PDB entry 1CQE | X-ray diffraction, 3.10 A resolution | chains A and B

== Chain A (and B) ==
Protein: Protein (prostaglandin H2 synthase-1)
Organism: Ovis aries
Notes: EC 1.14.99.1; chain B of this document is another copy of the same molecule, construct and numbering; everything in this record applies to it too
UniProt: P05979 (PGH1_SHEEP); residue numbers follow UniProt; this construct covers 21-600
Amino-acid sequence (580 residues; numbered 21 to 600; the number before each row is that of its first residue):
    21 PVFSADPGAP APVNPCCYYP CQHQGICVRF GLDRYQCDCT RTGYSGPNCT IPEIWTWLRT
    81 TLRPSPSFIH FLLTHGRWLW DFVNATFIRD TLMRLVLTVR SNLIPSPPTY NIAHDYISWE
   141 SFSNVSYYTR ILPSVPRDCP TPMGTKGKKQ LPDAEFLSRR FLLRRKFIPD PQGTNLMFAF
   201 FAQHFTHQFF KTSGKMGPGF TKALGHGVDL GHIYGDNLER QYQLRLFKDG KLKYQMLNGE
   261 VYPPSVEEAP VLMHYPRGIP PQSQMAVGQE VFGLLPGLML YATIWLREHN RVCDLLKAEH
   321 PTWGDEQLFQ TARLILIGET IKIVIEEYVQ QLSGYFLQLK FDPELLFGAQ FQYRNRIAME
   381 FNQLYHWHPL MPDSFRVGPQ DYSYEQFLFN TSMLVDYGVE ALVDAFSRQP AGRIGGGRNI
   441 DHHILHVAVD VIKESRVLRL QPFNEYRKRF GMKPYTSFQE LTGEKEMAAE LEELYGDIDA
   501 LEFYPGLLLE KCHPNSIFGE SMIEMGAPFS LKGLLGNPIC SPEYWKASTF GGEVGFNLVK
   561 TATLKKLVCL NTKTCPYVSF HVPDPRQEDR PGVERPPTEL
Unresolved in the structure: 21-31, 584-600 (chain B: 21-30, 584-600)
Disulfides: Cys-36/Cys-47, Cys-37/Cys-159, Cys-41/Cys-57, Cys-59/Cys-69, Cys-569/Cys-575
Glycans and other covalent adducts: N-acetylglucosamine (NAG) linked to Asn-68, Asn-144, Asn-410
Metal / ion sites: heme Fe near His-388 (its only coordinating residue here)
Small-molecule neighbours:
  - flurbiprofen (FLP): Val-116, Arg-120, Val-349, Leu-352, Ser-353, Tyr-355, Leu-359, Leu-384, Tyr-385, Trp-387, Phe-518, Met-522, Ile-523, Gly-526, Ala-527, Ser-530, Leu-531
  - heme (HEM): Tyr-148, Ala-199, Ala-202, Gln-203, Thr-206, His-207, Phe-210, Lys-211, Thr-212, Leu-295, Asn-382, Tyr-385, His-386, Trp-387, His-388, Leu-390, Met-391, Leu-408, Ile-444, His-446, Val-447, Asp-450
Curated features (UniProtKB/Swiss-Prot):
  - active site: His-207 (Proton acceptor), Tyr-385 (For cyclooxygenase activity)
  - binding site (heme b): His-388
  - site: Asn-104 (Not glycosylated), Ser-530 (Aspirin-acetylated serine)
  - glycosylation (N-linked (GlcNAc...) asparagine): Asn-68, Asn-144, Asn-410
  - natural variant: Gly-164 (D164G: this construct carries the variant), Glu-520 (E520K; E520Q)
  - mutagenesis: Tyr-385 (Y385F: Abolishes cyclooxygenase activity)

== How chain A and chain B interact ==
Residue-residue contacts - 107 pairs, chain A then chain B:
  Ile-46(A) / Lys-546(B)
  Ile-46(A) / Ser-548(B)
  Val-48(A) / His-320(B)
  Val-48(A) / Ser-548(B)
  Arg-49(A) / His-320(B)  hydrogen bond (backbone-side chain)
  Arg-49(A) / Thr-322(B)
  Phe-50(A) / Glu-319(B)
  Phe-50(A) / His-320(B)
  Phe-50(A) / Gly-551(B)
  Gly-51(A) / Glu-319(B)  hydrogen bond (backbone-backbone)
  Gly-51(A) / Pro-321(B)
  Gly-51(A) / Thr-322(B)  hydrogen bond (backbone-side chain)
  Leu-52(A) / Pro-321(B)
  Asp-58(A) / Lys-546(B)
  Asp-58(A) / Ala-547(B)
  Asp-58(A) / Ser-548(B)  hydrogen bond
  Thr-60(A) / Lys-546(B)
  Arg-61(A) / Phe-367(B)
  Arg-61(A) / Pro-542(B)  hydrogen bond (side chain-backbone)
  Arg-61(A) / Trp-545(B)  hydrogen bond (side chain-backbone)
  Pro-125(A) / Glu-543(B)
  Ser-126(A) / Glu-543(B)
  Pro-127(A) / Pro-538(B)  hydrophobic
  Pro-127(A) / Ser-541(B)
  Pro-127(A) / Glu-543(B)
  Pro-127(A) / Tyr-544(B)  hydrophobic
  Pro-128(A) / Tyr-544(B)  hydrogen bond (backbone-side chain)
  Thr-129(A) / Glu-543(B)
  His-134(A) / Glu-326(B)  salt bridge
  His-134(A) / Gln-330(B)
  Tyr-136(A) / Glu-326(B)
  Tyr-136(A) / Gln-327(B)  hydrogen bond (side chain-backbone)
  Tyr-136(A) / Gln-330(B)
  Ile-137(A) / Leu-334(B)
  Ile-137(A) / Glu-543(B)
  Ile-137(A) / Tyr-544(B)  hydrophobic
  Ile-137(A) / Thr-549(B)
  Ser-138(A) / Gln-330(B)
  Trp-139(A) / Asp-229(B)
  Trp-139(A) / Leu-334(B)
  Trp-139(A) / Ile-337(B)  hydrophobic
  Trp-139(A) / Asn-537(B)
  Trp-139(A) / Pro-538(B)  hydrophobic
  Glu-140(A) / Leu-238(B)
  Glu-140(A) / Gln-330(B)
  Phe-142(A) / Pro-538(B)  hydrophobic
  Phe-142(A) / Tyr-544(B)
  Asp-229(A) / Trp-139(B)
  Leu-238(A) / Glu-140(B)
  Glu-319(A) / Phe-50(B)
  Glu-319(A) / Gly-51(B)  hydrogen bond (backbone-backbone)
  His-320(A) / Val-48(B)
  His-320(A) / Arg-49(B)  hydrogen bond (side chain-backbone)
  His-320(A) / Phe-50(B)
  Pro-321(A) / Gly-51(B)
  Thr-322(A) / Arg-49(B)
  Thr-322(A) / Gly-51(B)  hydrogen bond (side chain-backbone)
  Glu-326(A) / His-134(B)  salt bridge
  Glu-326(A) / Tyr-136(B)
  Gln-327(A) / Tyr-136(B)  hydrogen bond (backbone-side chain)
  Gln-330(A) / His-134(B)
  Gln-330(A) / Tyr-136(B)
  Gln-330(A) / Ser-138(B)
  Gln-330(A) / Glu-140(B)
  Leu-334(A) / Ile-137(B)
  Leu-334(A) / Trp-139(B)
  Ile-337(A) / Trp-139(B)  hydrophobic
  Phe-367(A) / Arg-61(B)
  Phe-367(A) / Gln-370(B)  hydrogen bond (backbone-side chain)
  Gly-368(A) / Gln-370(B)  hydrogen bond (backbone-side chain)
  Ala-369(A) / Gln-370(B)  hydrogen bond (backbone-side chain)
  Gln-370(A) / Phe-367(B)  hydrogen bond (side chain-backbone)
  Gln-370(A) / Gly-368(B)  hydrogen bond (side chain-backbone)
  Gln-370(A) / Ala-369(B)  hydrogen bond (side chain-backbone)
  Phe-371(A) / Gln-372(B)  hydrogen bond (backbone-side chain)
  Gln-372(A) / Phe-371(B)  hydrogen bond (side chain-backbone)
  Gln-372(A) / Gln-372(B)
  Gln-372(A) / Tyr-373(B)  hydrogen bond (side chain-backbone)
  Tyr-373(A) / Gln-372(B)  hydrogen bond (backbone-side chain)
  Tyr-373(A) / Arg-374(B)  hydrogen bond (backbone-side chain)
  Arg-374(A) / Tyr-373(B)  hydrogen bond (side chain-backbone)
  Arg-374(A) / Arg-374(B)
  Asn-537(A) / Trp-139(B)
  Pro-538(A) / Pro-127(B)  hydrophobic
  Pro-538(A) / Trp-139(B)  hydrophobic
  Pro-538(A) / Phe-142(B)  hydrophobic
  Ser-541(A) / Pro-127(B)
  Pro-542(A) / Arg-61(B)  hydrogen bond (backbone-side chain)
  Glu-543(A) / Pro-125(B)
  Glu-543(A) / Ser-126(B)
  Glu-543(A) / Pro-127(B)
  Glu-543(A) / Thr-129(B)
  Glu-543(A) / Ile-137(B)
  Tyr-544(A) / Pro-127(B)  hydrophobic
  Tyr-544(A) / Pro-128(B)  hydrogen bond (side chain-backbone)
  Tyr-544(A) / Ile-137(B)  hydrophobic
  Tyr-544(A) / Phe-142(B)
  Trp-545(A) / Arg-61(B)  hydrogen bond (backbone-side chain)
  Lys-546(A) / Ile-46(B)
  Lys-546(A) / Asp-58(B)
  Lys-546(A) / Thr-60(B)
  Ala-547(A) / Asp-58(B)
  Ser-548(A) / Ile-46(B)
  Ser-548(A) / Val-48(B)
  Ser-548(A) / Asp-58(B)  hydrogen bond
  Thr-549(A) / Ile-137(B)
  Gly-551(A) / Phe-50(B)
Other interface residues (no listed pair), chain A (57 interface residues in all): Val-228, Trp-323, Arg-333, Glu-364, Gly-552
Other interface residues (no listed pair), chain B (57 interface residues in all): Leu-52, Val-228, Trp-323, Arg-333, Glu-364, Gly-552

== Overview ==
The chain A/chain B interface involves 57 residues from each chain, with 28 hydrogen bonds and 2 salt bridges.
Polar pairs include His-134(A)/Glu-326(B), Arg-49(A)/His-320(B) and Gly-51(A)/Thr-322(B). Bound to chain A:
heme and flurbiprofen. N-acetylglucosamine is covalently linked to Asn-68(A), Asn-144(A) and Asn-410(A).
Both chains are Protein (prostaglandin H2 synthase-1) (Ovis aries). Entry 1CQE (Prostaglandin H2 synthase-1
complex with flurbiprofen) was determined by X-ray diffraction (same publication as 1PRH).
